PDB entry 6IR9 | electron microscopy, 3.80 A resolution | chains N and e of the 26 polymer chains in the assembly

# Chain N
Molecule: 198-nt DNA strand
Sequence (198 nucleotides; row label = number of the first residue in the row; numbers below 1 keep their minus sign (DG-125 is residue -125)):
  -125 GCTTACGTCA GTCTGGCCAT CTTTGTGTTT GGTGTGTTTG GGTGGTGGCC GTTTTCGTTG
   -65 TTTTTTTCTG TCTCGTGCCT GGTGTCTTGG GTGTAATCCC CTTGGCGGTT AAAACGCGGG
    -5 GGACAGCGCG TACGTGCGTT TAAGCGGTGC TAGAGCTGTC TACGACCAAT TGAGCGGCCT
    55 CGGCACCGGG ATTCTGAT
Disordered / not traced: -125 to -56, -37 to -33

# Chain e
Name: Histone H3.3
Organism: Homo sapiens
Reference sequence: P84243 (H33_HUMAN); residues 0-135 here correspond to UniProt positions 1-136 (UniProt number = residue number + 1)
Amino-acid sequence (139 residues; numbered -3 to 135; the number before each row is that of its first residue; numbers below 1 keep their minus sign (Gly-3 is residue -3)):
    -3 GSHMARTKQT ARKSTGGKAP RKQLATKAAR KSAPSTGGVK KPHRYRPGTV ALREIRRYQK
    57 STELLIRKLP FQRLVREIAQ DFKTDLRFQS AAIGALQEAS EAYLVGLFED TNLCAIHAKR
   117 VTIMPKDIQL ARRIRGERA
Disordered / not traced: -3 to 38
Differences from the reference sequence: expression tag (-3 to -1)
Swiss-Prot annotation at these positions:
  - site: Ser31 (Interaction with ZMYND11)
  - modified residue: Arg2 (Asymmetric dimethylarginine), Thr3 (Phosphothreonine), Lys4 (Allysine), Gln5 (5-glutamyl dopamine), Thr6 (Phosphothreonine), Arg8 (Citrulline), Lys9 (N6,N6,N6-trimethyllysine), Ser10 (ADP-ribosylserine), Thr11 (Phosphothreonine), Lys14 (N6-(2-hydroxyisobutyryl)lysine), Arg17 (Asymmetric dimethylarginine), Lys18 (N6-(2-hydroxyisobutyryl)lysine), Lys23 (N6-(2-hydroxyisobutyryl)lysine), Arg26 (Citrulline), Lys27 (N6,N6,N6-trimethyllysine), Ser28 (ADP-ribosylserine), Ser31 (Phosphoserine), Lys36 (N6,N6,N6-trimethyllysine), Lys37 (N6-methyllysine), Tyr41 (Phosphotyrosine) and 9 more in UniProt
  - lipidation: Lys18 (N6-decanoyllysine)

# Interface between chain N and chain e
Residue-residue contacts - 14 pairs, chain N then chain e:
  DA-14(N) with Arg63(e), hydrogen bond to the phosphate
  DA-13(N) with Arg63(e), salt bridge to the phosphate
  DG-8(N) with Arg40(e), base contact
  DG-5(N) with Arg42(e), salt bridge to the phosphate; Pro43(e), sugar contact
  DG-4(N) with Thr118(e), phosphate contact
  DA-3(N) with Val117(e), hydrogen bond to the phosphate; Thr118(e), hydrogen bond to the phosphate
  DC-2(N) with Arg116(e), phosphate contact; Met120(e), phosphate contact
  DT69(N) with Thr45(e), phosphate contact
  DG70(N) with Arg42(e), phosphate contact; Thr45(e), hydrogen bond to the phosphate
  DA71(N) with Arg42(e), phosphate contact
Other interface residues (no listed pair), chain e (10 interface residues in all): His39

# In short
The chain N/chain e interface involves 10 residues from each chain; the contacts include 4 hydrogen bonds and
2 salt bridges. Polar pairs include DA-14(N)-Arg63(e), DA-3(N)-Val117(e) and DA-3(N)-Thr118(e).
Here chain N is a 198-nt DNA strand and chain e is Histone H3.3 (Homo sapiens). Entry 6IR9 (RNA polymerase II
elongation complex bound with Elf1 and Spt4/5, stalled at SHL(-1) of the nucleosome) was determined by
electron microscopy (same publication as 6J4W, 6J4X, 6J4Y, 6J4Z, 6J50 and 6J51).
